Entry 3RWT (X-ray diffraction, 3.00 A resolution); this record covers chains F and A of the 4 polymer chains in the assembly.

== Chain F (and A) ==
Protein: Fluorescent protein FP480
Source organism: Entacmaea quadricolor
Notes: chain A of this document is another copy of the same molecule, construct and numbering; everything in this record applies to it too
Reference sequence: D0VX33 (D0VX33_ENTQU); the construct has insertions or renumbered stretches relative to UniProt, so the offset changes along the chain: 0-79 = UniProt 152-231; 86-148 = UniProt 1-63; 151-236 = UniProt 66-151
Amino-acid sequence (235 residues; each row starts with the number of its first residue; note: 2 numbers in that range are skipped by the numbering (no residue carries them; nothing is unmodelled there); numbering starts at 0):
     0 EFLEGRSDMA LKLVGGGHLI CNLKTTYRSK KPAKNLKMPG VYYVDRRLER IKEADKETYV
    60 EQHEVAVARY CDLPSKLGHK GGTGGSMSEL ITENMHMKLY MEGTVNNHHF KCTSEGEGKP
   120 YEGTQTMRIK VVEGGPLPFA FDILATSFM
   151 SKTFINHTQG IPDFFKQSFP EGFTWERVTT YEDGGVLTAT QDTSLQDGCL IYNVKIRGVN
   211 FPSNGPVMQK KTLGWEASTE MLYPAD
Sequence notes: engineered mutation Glu0 (Gly152 in D0VX33), Phe1 (Gly153 in D0VX33); conflict Ser6 (Ala158 in D0VX33), Met8 (Leu160 in D0VX33), Leu22 (Phe174 in D0VX33), Arg45 (Tyr197 in D0VX33), Met126 (Gln41 in D0VX33), Lys152 (His67 in D0VX33), Phe165 (Trp80 in D0VX33), Ser228 (His143 in D0VX33); linker (80-85); chromophore (148)
Modified residues: Met148 (chromophore; NRQ)
Covalently attached groups: covalent link Met148-Ser151

== Chain F / chain A interface ==
Residue-residue contacts - 32 pairs, chain F then chain A:
  Glu3(F) - Asn210(A)
  Arg5(F) - Asn210(A)
  Lys23(F) - Asn210(A)
  Thr25(F) - Asn210(A)  hydrogen bond
  Arg27(F) - Asn106(A)
  Asn105(F) - Arg27(A)
  Asn105(F) - Glu176(A)
  Asn106(F) - Arg27(A)
  Asn106(F) - Glu176(A)  hydrogen bond (backbone-side chain)
  Glu176(F) - Asn105(A)
  Glu176(F) - Asn106(A)  hydrogen bond (side chain-backbone)
  Glu176(F) - Asn210(A)
  Val178(F) - Val186(A)  hydrophobic
  Val178(F) - Val209(A)  hydrophobic
  Val178(F) - Asn210(A)
  Val186(F) - Val178(A)  hydrophobic
  Thr188(F) - Thr188(A)
  Thr188(F) - Arg207(A)
  Thr190(F) - Arg207(A)  hydrogen bond
  Lys205(F) - Arg207(A)
  Arg207(F) - Thr188(A)
  Arg207(F) - Thr190(A)  hydrogen bond
  Arg207(F) - Lys205(A)
  Val209(F) - Val178(A)  hydrophobic
  Asn210(F) - Glu3(A)
  Asn210(F) - Arg5(A)
  Asn210(F) - Lys23(A)
  Asn210(F) - Thr25(A)
  Asn210(F) - Glu176(A)
  Ser213(F) - Asp236(A)  hydrogen bond
  Asp236(F) - Ser213(A)  hydrogen bond
  Asp236(F) - Asn214(A)
Also at the interface, not in a pair above, chain F (23 interface residues in all): Phe1, Thr103, Thr174, Arg177, Asn214
Also at the interface, not in a pair above, chain A (22 interface residues in all): Thr103, Thr174, Arg177

== In short ==
23 residues of chain F and 22 residues of chain A are in contact; the contacts include 7 hydrogen bonds. Among
the polar pairs are Thr25(F)-Asn210(A), Asn106(F)-Glu176(A) and Thr190(F)-Arg207(A).
Chain F and chain A are both Fluorescent protein FP480 (Entacmaea quadricolor); the structure, Crystal
structure of circular permutated Red Fluorescent Protein mKate(cp 154-153), was determined by X-ray
diffraction together with 3RWA from the same study.
